Entry 6X5A (electron microscopy, 4.36 A resolution (low resolution: residue-level contacts below are approximate; hydrogen-bond / salt-bridge calls are withheld)); this record covers chains B and J of the 11 polymer chains in the assembly.

Chain B:
Name: Histone H4
From: Homo sapiens
UniProt: P62805 (H4_HUMAN); residues 1-102 here correspond to UniProt positions 2-103 (UniProt number = residue number + 1)
Chain sequence (102 residues; numbered 1 to 102; the number before each row is that of its first residue):
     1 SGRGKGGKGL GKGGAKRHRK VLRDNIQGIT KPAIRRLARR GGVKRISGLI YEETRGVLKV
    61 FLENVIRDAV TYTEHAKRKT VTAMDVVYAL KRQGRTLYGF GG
Disordered / not traced: 1-22
UniProt features mapped onto this chain:
  - DNA-binding region: Lys-16 to Lys-20
  - modified residue: Ser-1 (N-acetylserine), Arg-3 (Asymmetric dimethylarginine), Lys-5 (N6-(2-hydroxyisobutyryl)lysine), Lys-8 (N6-(2-hydroxyisobutyryl)lysine), Lys-12 (N6-(2-hydroxyisobutyryl)lysine), Lys-16 (N6-(2-hydroxyisobutyryl)lysine), Lys-20 (N6,N6,N6-trimethyllysine), Lys-31 (N6-(2-hydroxyisobutyryl)lysine), Lys-44 (N6-(2-hydroxyisobutyryl)lysine), Ser-47 (Phosphoserine), Tyr-51 (Phosphotyrosine), Lys-59 (N6-(2-hydroxyisobutyryl)lysine), Lys-77 (N6-(2-hydroxyisobutyryl)lysine), Lys-79 (N6-(2-hydroxyisobutyryl)lysine), Thr-80 (Phosphothreonine), Tyr-88 (Phosphotyrosine), Lys-91 (N6-(2-hydroxyisobutyryl)lysine)
  - cross-link (Glycyl lysine isopeptide (Lys-Gly)): Lys-12 (interchain with G-Cter in SUMO2), Lys-20 (interchain with G-Cter in SUMO2), Lys-31 (interchain with G-Cter in SUMO2), Lys-59 (interchain with G-Cter in SUMO2), Lys-79 (interchain with G-Cter in SUMO2), Lys-91 (interchain with G-Cter in SUMO2)

Chain J:
Molecule: natural (147-nt DNA)
From: Homo sapiens
Sequence (147 nucleotides; numbered 0 to 146; the number before each row is that of its first residue; numbering starts at 0):
     0 ACAGGATGTA TATATCTGAC ACGTGCCTGG AGACTAGGGA GTAATCCCCT TGGCGGTTAA
    60 AACGCGGGGG ACAGCGCGTA CGTGCGTTTA AGCGGTGCTA GAGCTGTCTA CGACCAATTG
   120 AGCGGCCTCG GCACCGGGAT TCTCCAG
Disordered / not traced: 0, 146

Chain B / chain J interface:
Pairs across the interface (12; chain B residue first):
  Arg-35(B) with DG81(J)
  Lys-44(B) with DG81(J)
  Arg-45(B) with DC80(J); DG81(J)
  Ile-46(B) with DC80(J); DG81(J)
  Ser-47(B) with DC80(J)
  Gly-48(B) with DC80(J)
  Arg-78(B) with DA101(J)
  Lys-79(B) with DG100(J); DA101(J)
  Thr-80(B) with DA101(J)
Other interface residues (no listed pair), chain B (11 interface residues in all): Arg-39, Lys-77
Other interface residues (no listed pair), chain J (5 interface residues in all): DG102

Overview:
11 residues of chain B face 5 of chain J across their interface. From UniProt: a DNA-binding region on chain
B.
Here chain B is Histone H4 and chain J is natural (147-nt DNA), both from Homo sapiens. Entry 6X5A (The mouse
cGAS catalytic domain binding to human nucleosome that purified from HEK293T cells) was determined by electron
microscopy, deposited together with 6X59 and 6XJD.
